Entry 5Y14 (X-ray diffraction, 1.76 A resolution); this record covers chains A and F of the 6 polymer chains in the assembly.

Chain A:
Name: N44
Reference sequence: Q1HMR5 (Q1HMR5_9HIV1); residue numbers follow UniProt; this construct covers 27-70
Sequence (44 residues; numbered 27 to 70; the number before each row is that of its first residue):
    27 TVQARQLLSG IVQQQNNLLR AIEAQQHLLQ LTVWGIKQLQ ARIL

Chain F:
Name: Lp-40
Sequence (28 residues; each row starts with the number of its first residue):
   127 YTSLIHSLIE ESQNQQEKNE QELLELDK
Unresolved in the structure: 154
What the authors report for this chain:
  - contacts within the chain: Q141-N145 (hydrogen bond), Q139-E143 (hydrogen bond), Q142-E146 (hydrogen bond), Q147-E151 (hydrogen bond)

How chain A and chain F interact:
Pairs across the interface (27):
  Q29(A) - L152(F)
  A30(A) - L152(F)
  Q32(A) - E148(F)
  L33(A) - N145(F)
  L33(A) - L149(F)  hydrophobic
  L33(A) - L152(F)  hydrophobic
  G36(A) - Q141(F)
  G36(A) - N145(F)  hydrogen bond (backbone-side chain)
  I37(A) - N145(F)
  Q39(A) - Q141(F)
  Q40(A) - S138(F)  hydrogen bond (side chain-backbone)
  Q40(A) - Q141(F)
  Q40(A) - Q142(F)  hydrogen bond
  Q40(A) - N145(F)
  N43(A) - E137(F)
  N43(A) - S138(F)
  N43(A) - Q141(F)
  L44(A) - S138(F)
  R46(A) - L134(F)
  A47(A) - L134(F)  hydrophobic
  A50(A) - I131(F)  hydrophobic
  A50(A) - L134(F)  hydrophobic
  Q51(A) - I131(F)
  H53(A) - Y127(F)
  L54(A) - T128(F)
  L54(A) - I131(F)  hydrophobic
  L57(A) - Y127(F)  hydrophobic
The authors on this interface:
  - residue pairs: L33(A)-L152(F), L54(A)-I131(F) (hydrophobic contact), L57(A)-Y127(F) (hydrophobic contact), I131(F)-A50(A) (hydrophobic contact), L134(F)-A47(A), E137(F)-Q39(A), E137(F)-N43(A) (hydrogen bond), S138(F)-Q40(A) (hydrogen bond), Q141(F)-G36(A), Q142(F)-Q40(A) (hydrogen bond), N145(F)-G36(A) (hydrogen bond)
  - interface residues, chain A: G36(A)

In short:
The interface between chain A and chain F involves 17 residues on one side and 12 on the other, with 3
hydrogen bonds. Polar contacts include G36(A)-N145(F), Q40(A)-S138(F) and Q40(A)-Q142(F). The paper describes
contacts between L33(A) and L152(F), L134(F) and A47(A) and E137(F) and Q39(A) among others; hydrophobic
contacts between L54(A) and I131(F), L57(A) and Y127(F) and I131(F) and A50(A); hydrogen bonds between E137(F)
and N43(A), S138(F) and Q40(A) and Q142(F) and Q40(A) among others. The paper reports the interface residue
G36(A); contacts within the chain involving Q141(F), N145(F) and E143(F) among others.
Here chain A is N44 and chain F is Lp-40. Entry 5Y14 (Crystal structure of LP-40/N44) was determined by X-ray
diffraction.
